8CKT - chain A; structure by X-ray diffraction, 2.00 A resolution.

== Chain A ==
Protein: Cytokinin dehydrogenase 4
Source organism: Zea mays
Notes: EC 1.5.99.12
UniProt: E3T1W8 (E3T1W8_MAIZE); residue numbers follow UniProt; this construct covers 1-541
Amino-acid sequence (541 residues; numbered 1 to 541; the number before each row is that of its first residue):
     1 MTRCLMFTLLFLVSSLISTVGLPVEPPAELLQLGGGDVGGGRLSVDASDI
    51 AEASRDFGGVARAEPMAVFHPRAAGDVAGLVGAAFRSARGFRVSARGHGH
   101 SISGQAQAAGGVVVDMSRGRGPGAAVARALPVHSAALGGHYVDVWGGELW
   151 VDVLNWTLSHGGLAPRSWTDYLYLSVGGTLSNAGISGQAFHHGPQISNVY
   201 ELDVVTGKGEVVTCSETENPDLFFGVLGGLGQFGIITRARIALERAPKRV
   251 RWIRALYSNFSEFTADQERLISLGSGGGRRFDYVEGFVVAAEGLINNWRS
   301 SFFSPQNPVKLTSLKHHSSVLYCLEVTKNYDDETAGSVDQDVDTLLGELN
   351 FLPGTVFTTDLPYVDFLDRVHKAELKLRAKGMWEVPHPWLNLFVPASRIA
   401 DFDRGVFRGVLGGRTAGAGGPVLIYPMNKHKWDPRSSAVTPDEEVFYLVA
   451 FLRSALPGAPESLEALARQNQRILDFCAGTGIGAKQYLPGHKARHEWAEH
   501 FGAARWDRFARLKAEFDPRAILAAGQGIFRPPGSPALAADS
Disordered / not traced: 1-39, 120-123, 294-317, 414-415, 531-541
Covalently attached groups: flavin-adenine dinucleotide (FAD) linked to H100
Ligand contacts:
  - FAD (flavin-adenine dinucleotide): F57, S94, A95, R96, G97, H98, G99, S101, Q105, A106, M116, G146, T169, D170, Y171, L174, S175, G177, G178, T179, S181, N182, G184, I185, L230, G231, G234, I235, I236, W383, W389, Y487, L488, A523, Q526
  - V2F (2-[[3,5-bis(chloranyl)phenyl]carbamoylamino]-4-(trifluoromethyloxy)benzamide): F57, D170, I185, E285, V370, A373, E374, L377, W383, W389, N391, P421, L423, L448, L452, Y487, L488
From the paper describing this entry:
  - binding site for V2F: D170, V370, W389, P421
  - catalytic residues: D170 (citing earlier work)
  - specificity-determining residues: A373 (citing earlier work)

== In short ==
Ligands of chain A: compound V2F. Flavin-adenine dinucleotide is covalently linked to H100. From the paper:
the catalytic residue D170; a binding site for V2F at D170, V370 and W389 among others.
Chain A is Cytokinin dehydrogenase 4 (Zea mays); the structure, Crystal structure of maize cytokinin
oxidase/dehydrogenase 4 (CKO/CKX4) in complex with inhibitor
2-[(3,5-dichlorophenyl)carbamoylamino]-4-(trifluoromethoxy)benzamide, was determined by X-ray diffraction
(same publication as 8CK6, 8CKQ, 8CLW, 8CM2 and 8CJ9).
